PDB entry 9ITF | electron microscopy, 2.90 A resolution | chains C and A of the 3 polymer chains in the assembly

== Chain C (and A) ==
Name: Phytochrome B
From: Arabidopsis thaliana
Notes: chain A of this document is another copy of the same molecule, construct and numbering; everything in this record applies to it too
Reference sequence: P14713 (PHYB_ARATH); numbering as in UniProt (aligned over 1-1172)
Sequence (1226 residues; each row starts with the number of its first residue; numbers below 1 keep their minus sign (Met-28 is residue -28)):
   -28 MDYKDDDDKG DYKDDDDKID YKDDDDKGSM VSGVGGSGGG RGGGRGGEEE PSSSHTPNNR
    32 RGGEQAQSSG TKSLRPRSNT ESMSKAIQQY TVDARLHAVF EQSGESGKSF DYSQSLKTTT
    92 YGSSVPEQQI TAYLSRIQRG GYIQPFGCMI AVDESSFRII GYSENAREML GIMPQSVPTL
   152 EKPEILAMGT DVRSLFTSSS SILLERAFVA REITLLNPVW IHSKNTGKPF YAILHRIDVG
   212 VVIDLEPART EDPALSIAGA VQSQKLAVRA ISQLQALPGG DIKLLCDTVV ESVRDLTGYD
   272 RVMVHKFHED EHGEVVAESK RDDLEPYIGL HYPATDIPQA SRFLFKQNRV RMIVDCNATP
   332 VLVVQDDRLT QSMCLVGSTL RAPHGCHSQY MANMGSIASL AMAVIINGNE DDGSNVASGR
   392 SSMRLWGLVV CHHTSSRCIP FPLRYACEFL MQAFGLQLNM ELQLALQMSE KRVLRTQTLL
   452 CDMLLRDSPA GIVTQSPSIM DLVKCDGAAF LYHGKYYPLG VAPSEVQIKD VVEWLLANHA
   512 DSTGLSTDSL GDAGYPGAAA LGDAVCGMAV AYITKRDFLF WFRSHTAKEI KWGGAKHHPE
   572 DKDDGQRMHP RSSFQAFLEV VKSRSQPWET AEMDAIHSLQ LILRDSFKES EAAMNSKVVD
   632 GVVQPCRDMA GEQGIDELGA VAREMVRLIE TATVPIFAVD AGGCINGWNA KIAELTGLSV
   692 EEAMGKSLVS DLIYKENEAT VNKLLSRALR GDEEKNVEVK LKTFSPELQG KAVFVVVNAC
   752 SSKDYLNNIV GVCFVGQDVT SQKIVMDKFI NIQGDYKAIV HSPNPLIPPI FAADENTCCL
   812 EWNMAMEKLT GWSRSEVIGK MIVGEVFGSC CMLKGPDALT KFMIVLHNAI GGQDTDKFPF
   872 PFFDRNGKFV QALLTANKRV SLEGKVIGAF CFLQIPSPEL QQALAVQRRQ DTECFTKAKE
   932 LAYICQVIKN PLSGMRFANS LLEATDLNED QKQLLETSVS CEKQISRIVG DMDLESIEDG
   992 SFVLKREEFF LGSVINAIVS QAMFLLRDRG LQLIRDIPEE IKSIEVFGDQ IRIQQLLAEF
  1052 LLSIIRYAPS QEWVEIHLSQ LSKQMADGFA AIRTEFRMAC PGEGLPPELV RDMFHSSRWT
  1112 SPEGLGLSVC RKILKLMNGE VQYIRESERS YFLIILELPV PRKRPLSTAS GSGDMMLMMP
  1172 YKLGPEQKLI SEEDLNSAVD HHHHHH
Unresolved in the structure: -28 to 110, 144-158, 250, 338, 380-392, 458-459, 512, 566-577, 615-1197 (chain A: -28 to 54, 91-94, 143-156, 251, 337-338, 380-392, 455-460, 484-485, 512, 566-575, 616-1197)
Differences from the reference sequence: initiating methionine (-28); expression tag (-27 to 0, 1173-1197); engineered mutation His276 (Tyr in P14713)
Covalently attached groups: compound O6E linked to Cys357
Ligand contacts: O6E (3-[5-[[(3R,4R)-3-ethyl-4-methyl-5-oxidanylidene-3,4-dihydropyrrol-2-yl]methyl]-2-[[5-[(4-ethyl-3-methyl-5-oxidanylidene-pyrrol-2-yl)methyl]-3-(3-hydroxy-3-oxopropyl)-4-methyl-1H-pyrrol-2-yl]methyl]-4-methyl-1H-pyrrol-3-yl]propanoic acid): His276, Leu301, Tyr303, Thr306, Asp307, Ile308, Pro309, Ser312, Arg322, Ile324, Ala353, Pro354, His355, His358, Tyr361, Met362, Met365, Ser370, Ala372, Leu399, Val401, His403
Curated features (UniProtKB/Swiss-Prot):
  - binding site (phytochromobilin): Cys357
  - natural variant: Gly9 to Arg12 (deletion: In strain: cv. Kas-1), Glu19 (E19K: In strain: cv. Kas-1), Ile143 (I143L: In strain: cv. Kas-1), Val980 (V980I: In strain: cv. Kas-1), Leu1072 (L1072V: In strain: cv. Kas-1)
What the authors report for this chain:
  - binding site for O6E: His276, Tyr303, Cys357, Tyr361
  - conformationally variable residues (loop rearrangement): Glu560 to Arg595
  - mutagenesis - Q109A: decreased binding to PIF6

== Interface between chain C and chain A ==
Contacting residue pairs - 58 pairs, chain C then chain A:
  Leu174(C) with Ala225(A), hydrophobic
  Arg177(C) with Gln233(A)
  Glu183(C) with Arg240(A), salt bridge
  Leu186(C) with Lys236(A); Arg240(A)
  Pro189(C) with Val232(A), hydrophobic; Lys236(A)
  Trp191(C) with Ala225(A); Ile228(A), hydrophobic
  Pro224(C) with Pro224(A), hydrophobic
  Ala225(C) with Trp191(A)
  Leu226(C) with Leu174(A), hydrophobic; Leu187(A), hydrophobic
  Ile228(C) with Trp191(A), hydrophobic
  Val232(C) with Tyr416(A), hydrophobic
  Gln233(C) with Thr185(A), hydrogen bond (side chain-backbone); Leu186(A); Asn188(A), hydrogen bond (side chain-backbone)
  Ser234(C) with Gln235(A), hydrogen bond
  Gln235(C) with Ala231(A); Gln235(A); Pro413(A); Tyr416(A); Ala417(A)
  Lys236(C) with Asn188(A), hydrogen bond (side chain-backbone); Tyr416(A)
  Val239(C) with Glu419(A); Gln423(A), hydrogen bond (backbone-side chain)
  Ile242(C) with Phe420(A), hydrophobic; Gln423(A)
  Ser243(C) with Gln423(A)
  Gln246(C) with Ile376(A); Asn378(A), hydrogen bond (backbone-side chain); Met394(A); Gln423(A); Leu427(A)
  Ala247(C) with Asn378(A), hydrogen bond (backbone-side chain)
  Leu248(C) with Asn378(A), hydrogen bond (backbone-side chain)
  Pro249(C) with Asn378(A)
  Asn378(C) with Gln246(A)
  Met394(C) with Gln246(A)
  Phe420(C) with Gln235(A); Val239(A), hydrophobic; Phe420(A), hydrophobic
  Gln423(C) with Val239(A)
  Leu427(C) with Leu427(A), hydrophobic; Gln428(A)
  Gln428(C) with Met431(A)
  Met431(C) with Gln428(A); Met431(A), hydrophobic; Leu435(A), hydrophobic
  Gln434(C) with Leu435(A)
  Leu435(C) with Gln434(A); Gln438(A)
  Gln438(C) with Gln438(A); Met439(A); Lys442(A)
  Lys442(C) with Gln438(A), hydrogen bond
Also at the interface, not in a pair above, chain C (42 interface residues in all): Ser170, Thr185, Ser227, Ala229, Ala231, Leu237, Arg320, Tyr416, Glu432
Also at the interface, not in a pair above, chain A (45 interface residues in all): Pro189, Tyr202, Asp223, Leu226, Leu237, Ile242, Ala247, Leu248, Arg320, Ala424, Glu432

== Summary ==
Chain C and chain A form an interface of 42 and 45 residues respectively; the contacts include 9 hydrogen
bonds and 1 salt bridge. Among the polar pairs are Glu183(C)-Arg240(A), Gln233(C)-Thr185(A) and
Gln233(C)-Asn188(A). From the paper: a binding site for O6E at His276(C), Tyr303(C) and Cys357(C) among
others; Q109A of chain C reduces binding to PIF6.
Both chains are Phytochrome B (Arabidopsis thaliana). Entry 9ITF (Cryo-EM structure of full-length
phyB(Y276H)-PIF6beta complex) was determined by electron microscopy together with 9IRK and 9JLB from the same
study.
